PDB entry 6LPI | X-ray diffraction, 2.85 A resolution | chains E and A

== Chain E ==
Name: Acetolactate synthase isozyme 1 small subunit
Organism: Escherichia coli (strain K12)
Notes: EC 2.2.1.6
UniProtKB: P0ADF8 (ILVN_ECOLI); numbering as in UniProt (aligned over 1-96)
Sequence (127 residues; each row starts with the number of its first residue; numbering starts at 0):
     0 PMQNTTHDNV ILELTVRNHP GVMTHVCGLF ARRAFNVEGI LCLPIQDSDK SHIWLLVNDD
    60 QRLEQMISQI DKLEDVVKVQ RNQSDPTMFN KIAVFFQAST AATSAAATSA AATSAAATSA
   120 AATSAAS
Not modelled in the structure: 0-6, 96-126
Construct notes: expression tag (0, 97-126)

== Chain A ==
Name: Acetolactate synthase isozyme 1 large subunit
Organism: Escherichia coli (strain K12)
Notes: EC 2.2.1.6
UniProtKB: P08142 (ILVB_ECOLI); residue numbers follow UniProt; this construct covers 1-562
Sequence (562 residues; each row starts with the number of its first residue):
     1 MASSGTTSTR KRFTGAEFIV HFLEQQGIKI VTGIPGGSIL PVYDALSQST QIRHILARHE
    61 QGAGFIAQGM ARTDGKPAVC MACSGPGATN LVTAIADARL DSIPLICITG QVPASMIGTD
   121 AFQEVDTYGI SIPITKHNYL VRHIEELPQV MSDAFRIAQS GRPGPVWIDI PKDVQTAVFE
   181 IETQPAMAEK AAAPAFSEES IRDAAAMINA AKRPVLYLGG GVINAPARVR ELAEKAQLPT
   241 TMTLMALGML PKAHPLSLGM LGMHGVRSTN YILQEADLLI VLGARFDDRA IGKTEQFCPN
   301 AKIIHVDIDR AELGKIKQPH VAIQADVDDV LAQLIPLVEA QPRAEWHQLV ADLQREFPCP
   361 IPKACDPLSH YGLINAVAAC VDDNAIITTD VGQHQMWTAQ AYPLNRPRQW LTSGGLGTMG
   421 FGLPAAIGAA LANPDRKVLC FSGDGSLMMN IQEMATASEN QLDVKIILMN NEALGLVHQQ
   481 QSLFYEQGVF AATYPGKINF MQIAAGFGLE TCDLNNEADP QASLQEIINR PGPALIHVRI
   541 DAEEKVYPMV PPGAANTEMV GE
Not modelled in the structure: 1-10, 116-123, 182-183, 361-366, 516-518, 561-562
Ion coordination: Mg2+: Asp444, Asn471 (together with thiamine diphosphate)
Ligand contacts:
  - FAD (flavin-adenine dinucleotide): Leu100, Asp101, Ser102, Arg162, Gly219, Gly220, Gly221, Thr243, Leu244, Met245, Met260, Leu261, Gly262, Met263, His264, Gly265, Gly283, Ala284, Arg285, Phe286, Asp287, Arg289, Ala290, Val306, Asp307, Ile308, Asp309, Glu312, Ala325, Asp326, Val327, Val391, Gln395, Met396, Ser413, Gly414, Gly415, Gly417
  - thiamine diphosphate (TPP): Val391, Gly392, Gln393, His394, Gly417, Met419, Gly443, Asp444, Gly445, Ser446, Met449, Asn471, Ala473, Leu474, Gly475, Leu476, Val477
Curated features (UniProtKB/Swiss-Prot):
  - binding site (thiamine diphosphate): Glu60
  - binding site (FAD): Arg162
  - binding site (Mg(2+)): Asp444, Asn471

== Interface between chain E and chain A ==
Residue-residue contacts (18; chain E residue first):
  His18(E) with Tyr128(A)
  Pro19(E) with Arg142(A), hydrogen bond (backbone-side chain)
  His24(E) with Tyr128(A), hydrogen bond; Ile132(A); Asn138(A), hydrogen bond
  Arg31(E) with Ile132(A); Pro133(A)
  Gln64(E) with Ala311(A), hydrogen bond (side chain-backbone); Lys315(A)
  Ser67(E) with Arg310(A); Ala311(A)
  Gln68(E) with Ala311(A)
  Lys71(E) with Asp309(A), salt bridge; Ala311(A)
  Glu73(E) with His137(A); Arg156(A), salt bridge; Ile157(A)
  Asp74(E) with His137(A)
Also at the interface, not in a pair above, chain E (12 interface residues in all): Gly20, Thr23

== Overview ==
Chain E and chain A each contribute 12 residues to their interface; the contacts include 4 hydrogen bonds and
2 salt bridges. Polar contacts include Lys71(E)-Asp309(A), Glu73(E)-Arg156(A) and Pro19(E)-Arg142(A). Chain A
binds flavin-adenine dinucleotide and thiamine diphosphate.
Here chain E is Acetolactate synthase isozyme 1 small subunit and chain A is Acetolactate synthase isozyme 1
large subunit, both from Escherichia coli (strain K12). Entry 6LPI (Crystal Structure of AHAS holo-enzyme) was
determined by X-ray diffraction.
